6HX2 - chains A and D of the 6 polymer chains in the assembly; structure by X-ray diffraction, 1.60 A resolution.

== Chain A (and D) ==
Name: DNA protection during starvation protein
Source organism: Listeria innocua Clip11262
Notes: EC 1.16.-.-; chain D of this document is another copy of the same molecule, construct and numbering; everything in this record applies to it too
Reference sequence: P80725 (DPS_LISIN); residues 2-157 here correspond to UniProt positions 1-156 (UniProt number = residue number - 1)
Sequence (156 residues; each row starts with the number of its first residue):
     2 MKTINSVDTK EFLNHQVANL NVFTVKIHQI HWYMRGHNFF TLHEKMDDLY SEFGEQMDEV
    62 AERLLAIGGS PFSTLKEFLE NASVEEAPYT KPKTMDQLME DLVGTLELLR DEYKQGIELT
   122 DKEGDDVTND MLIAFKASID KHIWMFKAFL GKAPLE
Not modelled in the structure: 2-7 (chain D: fully traced)
Swiss-Prot annotation at these positions:
  - binding site (Fe cation): H32, D59, E63
Ion coordination: Co2+ site 1 near H16 (its only coordinating residue here); Co2+ site 2: H32 (shared with D59(D), E63(D) of chain D); Co2+ site 3 near H38 (its only coordinating residue here); Co2+ site 4 near E56 (its only coordinating residue here); Co2+ site 5: D59, E63 (shared with H32(D) of chain D); Co2+ site 6: D97 (shared with 1 residue of chain F); Co2+ site 7 near D131 (its only coordinating residue here)

== How chain A and chain D interact ==
Contacting residue pairs (62; chain A residue first):
  N22(A) - L76(D)
  V23(A) - L76(D)  hydrophobic
  V26(A) - S74(D)
  V26(A) - T75(D)
  V26(A) - L76(D)  hydrophobic
  V26(A) - F79(D)  hydrophobic
  H29(A) - M58(D)
  Q30(A) - S74(D)  hydrogen bond
  Q30(A) - T75(D)
  H32(A) - D59(D)  salt bridge
  H32(A) - E63(D)  salt bridge
  W33(A) - M58(D)  hydrophobic
  W33(A) - D59(D)  hydrogen bond
  W33(A) - A62(D)  hydrophobic
  W33(A) - E63(D)
  W33(A) - L66(D)
  W33(A) - P72(D)  hydrophobic
  W33(A) - F73(D)
  Y34(A) - S71(D)  hydrogen bond (side chain-backbone)
  Y34(A) - P72(D)  hydrogen bond (side chain-backbone)
  Y34(A) - S74(D)
  H44(A) - E63(D)  salt bridge
  M58(A) - H29(D)
  M58(A) - W33(D)  hydrophobic
  D59(A) - H32(D)  salt bridge
  D59(A) - W33(D)  hydrogen bond
  A62(A) - W33(D)  hydrophobic
  E63(A) - H32(D)  salt bridge
  E63(A) - W33(D)
  E63(A) - H44(D)  salt bridge
  L66(A) - W33(D)
  S71(A) - Y34(D)
  P72(A) - W33(D)  hydrophobic
  P72(A) - Y34(D)  hydrogen bond (backbone-side chain)
  F73(A) - W33(D)
  S74(A) - V26(D)
  S74(A) - Q30(D)  hydrogen bond
  S74(A) - Y34(D)
  T75(A) - V26(D)
  T75(A) - Q30(D)
  T75(A) - E87(D)
  T75(A) - A88(D)
  T75(A) - P89(D)
  L76(A) - N22(D)
  L76(A) - V23(D)  hydrophobic
  L76(A) - V26(D)  hydrophobic
  L76(A) - F79(D)  hydrophobic
  L76(A) - L80(D)  hydrophobic
  L76(A) - E87(D)  hydrogen bond (backbone-side chain)
  K77(A) - L80(D)
  K77(A) - E87(D)  hydrogen bond (backbone-side chain)
  E78(A) - P89(D)
  F79(A) - V26(D)  hydrophobic
  F79(A) - L76(D)  hydrophobic
  L80(A) - L76(D)  hydrophobic
  L80(A) - K77(D)
  E87(A) - T75(D)
  E87(A) - L76(D)  hydrogen bond (side chain-backbone)
  E87(A) - K77(D)  hydrogen bond (side chain-backbone)
  A88(A) - T75(D)
  P89(A) - T75(D)
  P89(A) - E78(D)
Also at the interface, not in a pair above, chain A (29 interface residues in all): V18, Y90
Also at the interface, not in a pair above, chain D (29 interface residues in all): V18, Y90

== In short ==
Chain A and chain D each contribute 29 residues to their interface; the contacts include 11 hydrogen bonds and
6 salt bridges. Polar pairs include H32(A)-D59(D), H32(A)-E63(D) and H44(A)-E63(D). Curated annotation
(UniProt) lists 3 Fe cation-binding residues on chain A.
Both chains are DNA protection during starvation protein (Listeria innocua Clip11262). Entry 6HX2 (The
structure of Dps from Listeria innocua soaked with Cobalt) was determined by X-ray diffraction, deposited
together with 6SEV, 6HUI, 6HVQ and 6HV1.
